Entry 8OPR (X-ray diffraction, 1.81 A resolution); this record covers chains A and B of the 3 polymer chains in the assembly.

# Chain A
Name: S-layer protein EA1
Organism: Bacillus anthracis
Reference sequence: P94217 (SLAP2_BACAN); residue numbers follow UniProt; this construct covers 215-862
Sequence (665 residues; numbered 198 to 862; the number before each row is that of its first residue):
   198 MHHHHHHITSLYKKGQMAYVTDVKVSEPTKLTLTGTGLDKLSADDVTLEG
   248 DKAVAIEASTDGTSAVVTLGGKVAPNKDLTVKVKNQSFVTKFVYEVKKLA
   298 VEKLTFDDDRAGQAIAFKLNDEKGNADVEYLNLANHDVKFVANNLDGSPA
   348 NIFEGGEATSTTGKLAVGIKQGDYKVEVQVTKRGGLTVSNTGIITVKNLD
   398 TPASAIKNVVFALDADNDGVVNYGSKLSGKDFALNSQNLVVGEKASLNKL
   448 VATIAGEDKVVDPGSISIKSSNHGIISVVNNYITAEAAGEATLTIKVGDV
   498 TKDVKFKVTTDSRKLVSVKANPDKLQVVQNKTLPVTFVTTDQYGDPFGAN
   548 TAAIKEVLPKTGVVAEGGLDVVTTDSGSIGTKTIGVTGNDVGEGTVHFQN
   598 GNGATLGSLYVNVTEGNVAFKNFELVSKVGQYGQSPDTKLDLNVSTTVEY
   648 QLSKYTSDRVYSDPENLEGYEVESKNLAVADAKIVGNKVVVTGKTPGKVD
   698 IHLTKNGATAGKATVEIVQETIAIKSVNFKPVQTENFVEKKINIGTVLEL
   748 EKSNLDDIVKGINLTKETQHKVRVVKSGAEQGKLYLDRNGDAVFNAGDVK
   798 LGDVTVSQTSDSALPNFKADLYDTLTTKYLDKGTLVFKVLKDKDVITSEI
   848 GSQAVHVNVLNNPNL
Not modelled in the structure: 198-211
Differences from the reference sequence: initiating methionine (198); expression tag (199-214); conflict Leu827 (Thr in P94217)
Ion coordination: Ca2+ site 1: Asp411, Asp413, Asp415, Val417, Asp428; Ca2+ site 2: Thr548, Ile551, Glu553, Asp567; Ca2+ site 3: Asp784, Asn786, Asp788, Val790, Asn792, Asp795
From the paper describing this entry:
  - Ca2+ coordination: Asp411, Asp413, Asp415, Val417, Asp428, Thr548, Ile551, Glu553, Asp567, Asp784, Asn786, Asp788, Val790, Asn792, Asp795
  - contacts within the chain: His470-Asp808 (salt bridge), Ser474-Ser807 (hydrogen bond), Glu483-Ser807 (hydrogen bond), Ala485-Glu846, Glu612-Lys737 (salt bridge), Gly613-Phe734, Asn614-Asn733 (hydrogen bond), Val615-Asn858, Lys702-Leu862, Glu483-Lys835 (hydrogen bond)

# Chain B
Name: Nanobody 643
Organism: Lama glama
Notes: antibody fragment or engineered binder
Sequence (127 residues; each row starts with the number of its first residue):
     1 QVQLVESGGGLVQPGGSLRLSCAASGIAFSRNAVGWYRQAPGKQRELVAR
    51 SNTVGATNYADSVKGRFTISRDNDKSTVYLQMNSLKPEDTAVYYCNIYLY
   101 GDRTGSTLNSWGQGTQVTVSSHHHHHH
Not modelled in the structure: 121-127
Disulfide bonds: Cys22-Cys95

# How chain A and chain B interact
Contacting residue pairs - 35 pairs, chain A then chain B:
  Leu245(A) with Tyr100(B), hydrophobic
  Glu246(A) with Arg50(B), hydrogen bond (backbone-side chain); Gly101(B)
  Gly247(A) with Asn58(B), hydrogen bond (backbone-side chain)
  Asp248(A) with Arg50(B), salt bridge; Asn52(B); Asn58(B), hydrogen bond; Tyr100(B), hydrogen bond
  Val251(A) with Val54(B), hydrophobic
  Gly267(A) with Ala33(B); Asn52(B); Thr53(B), hydrogen bond (backbone-backbone); Tyr100(B), hydrogen bond (backbone-side chain)
  Gly268(A) with Tyr100(B)
  Lys269(A) with Ala28(B); Arg31(B); Asn32(B); Leu99(B); Tyr100(B), hydrogen bond (backbone-backbone)
  Val270(A) with Tyr100(B)
  Ala271(A) with Leu99(B); Tyr100(B), hydrogen bond (backbone-backbone)
  Lys274(A) with Gly101(B)
  Leu276(A) with Tyr100(B); Gly101(B)
  Asp324(A) with Ala28(B)
  Glu326(A) with Val2(B)
  Leu330(A) with Thr107(B); Leu108(B), hydrophobic; Asn109(B)
  Asn414(A) with Lys75(B), hydrogen bond (backbone-side chain)
  Asp415(A) with Asp74(B); Lys75(B)
  Gly416(A) with Lys75(B)
  Val417(A) with Asp74(B)
Also at the interface, not in a pair above, chain A (25 interface residues in all): Lys249, Leu266, Asp275, Tyr327, Asn329, Lys361
Also at the interface, not in a pair above, chain B (26 interface residues in all): Gln1, Gly26, Ala56, Asp72, Ile97, Tyr98, Asp102, Ser110

# In short
Chain A and chain B form an interface of 25 and 26 residues respectively; the contacts include 9 hydrogen
bonds and 1 salt bridge. Polar pairs include Asp248(A)-Arg50(B), Glu246(A)-Arg50(B) and Gly247(A)-Asn58(B).
The paper reports Ca2+ coordination by Asp411(A), Asp413(A) and Asp415(A) among others; contacts within the
chain involving His470(A), Asp808(A) and Ser474(A) among others.
Chain A is S-layer protein EA1 (Bacillus anthracis) and chain B is Nanobody 643 (Lama glama); the structure,
Structure of the EA1 surface layer of Bacillus anthracis, was determined by X-ray diffraction.
